Entry 3HKB (X-ray diffraction, 3.65 A resolution); this record covers chains A and E of the 5 polymer chains in the assembly.

[Chain A]
Molecule: Tubulin alpha chain
Source organism: Ovis aries
Amino-acid sequence (451 residues; row label = number of the first residue in the row):
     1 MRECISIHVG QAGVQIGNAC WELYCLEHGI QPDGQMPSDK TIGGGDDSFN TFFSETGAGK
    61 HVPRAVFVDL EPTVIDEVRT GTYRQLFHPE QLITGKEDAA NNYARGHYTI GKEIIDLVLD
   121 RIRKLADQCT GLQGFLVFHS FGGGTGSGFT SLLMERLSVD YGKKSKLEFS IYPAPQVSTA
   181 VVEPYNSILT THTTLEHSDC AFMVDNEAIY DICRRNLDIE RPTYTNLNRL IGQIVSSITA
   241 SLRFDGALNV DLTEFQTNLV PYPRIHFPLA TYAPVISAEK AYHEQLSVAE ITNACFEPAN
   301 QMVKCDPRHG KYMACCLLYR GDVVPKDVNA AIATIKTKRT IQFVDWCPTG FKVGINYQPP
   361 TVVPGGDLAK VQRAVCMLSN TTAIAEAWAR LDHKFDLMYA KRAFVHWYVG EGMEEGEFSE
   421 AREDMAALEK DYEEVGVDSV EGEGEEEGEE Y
Unresolved in the structure: 1, 38-46, 438-451
Ligand contacts: GTP: Gly10, Gln11, Ala12, Gln15, Ile16, Asp69, Leu70, Glu71, Asp98, Ala99, Ala100, Asn101, Ser140, Gly142, Gly143, Gly144, Thr145, Gly146, Ile171, Pro173, Val177, Ser178, Thr179, Glu183, Asn206, Tyr224, Leu227, Asn228, Ile231

[Chain E]
Molecule: Stathmin-4
Source organism: Rattus norvegicus
Notes: fragment: RB3 stathmin-like domain
Reference sequence: P63043 (STMN4_RAT); residues 5-145 here correspond to UniProt positions 49-189 (UniProt number = residue number + 44)
Amino-acid sequence (142 residues; numbered 4 to 145; the number before each row is that of its first residue):
     4 ADMEVIELNK CTSGQSFEVI LKPPSFDGVP EFNASLPRRR DPSLEEIQKK LEAAEERRKY
    64 QEAELLKHLA EKREHEREVI QKAIEENNNF IKMAKEKLAQ KMESNKENRE AHLAAMLERL
   124 QEKDKHAEEV RKNKELKEEA SR
Unresolved in the structure: 31-44, 142-145
Construct notes: expression tag (4)
Swiss-Prot annotation at these positions:
  - modified residue: Ser46 (Phosphoserine)

[How chain A and chain E interact]
Contacting residue pairs - 54 pairs, chain A then chain E:
  His107(A) - Leu54(E)
  Tyr108(A) - Leu54(E)  hydrophobic
  Tyr108(A) - Ala57(E)  hydrophobic
  Thr109(A) - Arg61(E)  hydrogen bond
  Lys112(A) - Glu55(E)
  Lys112(A) - Glu58(E)
  Leu152(A) - Leu54(E)  hydrophobic
  Val159(A) - Glu48(E)
  Phe244(A) - Ser16(E)
  Asp245(A) - Cys14(E)
  Asp245(A) - Ser16(E)
  Gly246(A) - Cys14(E)
  Gly246(A) - Gln18(E)
  Ala247(A) - Asn12(E)
  Ala247(A) - Ser19(E)
  Pro325(A) - Gln18(E)
  Pro325(A) - Phe20(E)  hydrophobic
  Val328(A) - Phe20(E)  hydrophobic
  Asn329(A) - Met6(E)
  Asn329(A) - Val8(E)
  Asn329(A) - Phe20(E)
  Ile332(A) - Val22(E)  hydrophobic
  Asp345(A) - Pro27(E)
  Asp345(A) - Ser28(E)
  Asp345(A) - Phe29(E)
  Cys347(A) - Pro27(E)
  Pro348(A) - Lys25(E)
  Thr349(A) - Val22(E)
  Thr349(A) - Leu24(E)
  Thr349(A) - Lys25(E)  hydrogen bond (side chain-backbone)
  Gly350(A) - Val22(E)
  Gly350(A) - Ile23(E)
  Phe351(A) - Glu21(E)
  Phe351(A) - Val22(E)  hydrogen bond (backbone-backbone)
  Lys352(A) - Phe20(E)
  Lys352(A) - Glu21(E)
  Val353(A) - Ser19(E)
  Val353(A) - Phe20(E)  hydrogen bond (backbone-backbone)
  Gly354(A) - Gln18(E)
  Ile355(A) - Ser16(E)
  Ile355(A) - Gly17(E)
  Ile355(A) - Gln18(E)  hydrogen bond (backbone-backbone)
  Ile355(A) - Phe20(E)  hydrophobic
  Asn356(A) - Ser16(E)  hydrogen bond (side chain-backbone)
  Tyr357(A) - Ser16(E)  hydrogen bond (backbone-backbone)
  Tyr357(A) - Gly17(E)  hydrogen bond (side chain-backbone)
  Tyr357(A) - Gln18(E)  hydrogen bond
  Val409(A) - Gln64(E)  hydrogen bond (backbone-side chain)
  Gly410(A) - Gln64(E)  hydrogen bond (backbone-side chain)
  Glu411(A) - Arg61(E)  hydrogen bond (backbone-side chain)
  Gly412(A) - Ala57(E)
  Gly412(A) - Arg60(E)
  Met413(A) - Arg60(E)
  Glu414(A) - Arg60(E)  salt bridge
Other interface residues (no listed pair), chain A (38 interface residues in all): Ser158, His197, Leu248, Ala333, Lys336, Trp346
Other interface residues (no listed pair), chain E (32 interface residues in all): Ala4, Leu11, Thr15, Pro26, Ser46, Leu47, Lys53

[Overview]
Chain A and chain E form an interface of 38 and 32 residues respectively, with 12 hydrogen bonds and 1 salt
bridge. Among the polar pairs are Glu414(A)-Arg60(E), Thr109(A)-Arg61(E) and Thr349(A)-Lys25(E). Bound to
chain A: GTP.
Chain A is Tubulin alpha chain (Ovis aries) and chain E is Stathmin-4 (Rattus norvegicus); the structure,
Tubulin: RB3 Stathmin-like domain complex, was determined by X-ray diffraction together with 3HKC, 3HKD and
3HKE from the same study.
